8RM1 - chains D and F of the 6 polymer chains in the assembly; structure by electron microscopy, 3.10 A resolution.

[Chain D (and F)]
Name: Envelope glycoprotein gp130
From: Simian foamy virus
Notes: chain F of this document is another copy of the same molecule, construct and numbering; everything in this record applies to it too
Reference sequence: K7YEW5 (K7YEW5_9RETR); numbering as in UniProt (aligned over 571-907)
Chain sequence (372 residues; numbered 571 to 942; the number before each row is that of its first residue):
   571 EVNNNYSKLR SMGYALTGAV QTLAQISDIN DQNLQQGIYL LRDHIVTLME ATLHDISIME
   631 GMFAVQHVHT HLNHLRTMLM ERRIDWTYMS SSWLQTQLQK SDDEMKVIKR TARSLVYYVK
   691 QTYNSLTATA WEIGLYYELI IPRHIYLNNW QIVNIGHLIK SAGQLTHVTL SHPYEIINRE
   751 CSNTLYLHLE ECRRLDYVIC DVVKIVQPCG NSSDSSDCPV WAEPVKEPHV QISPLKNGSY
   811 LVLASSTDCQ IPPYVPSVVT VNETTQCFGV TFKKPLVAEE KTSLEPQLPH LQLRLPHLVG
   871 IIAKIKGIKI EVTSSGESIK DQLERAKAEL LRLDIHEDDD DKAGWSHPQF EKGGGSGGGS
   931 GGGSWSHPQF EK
Not modelled in the structure: 571-572, 730-734, 781-784, 903-942
Disulfides: Cys-762/Cys-770, Cys-779/Cys-788, Cys-819/Cys-837
Glycans and other covalent adducts: glycan linked to Asn-807
Differences from the reference sequence: expression tag (908-942)

[Chain D / chain F interface]
Contacting residue pairs (95; chain D residue first):
  Tyr-576(D) / Asn-575(F)
  Tyr-576(D) / Tyr-576(F)
  Lys-578(D) / Glu-899(F)
  Lys-578(D) / Arg-902(F)
  Leu-579(D) / Leu-579(F)  hydrophobic
  Ser-581(D) / Glu-899(F)  hydrogen bond
  Met-582(D) / Glu-899(F)
  Ala-585(D) / Gln-892(F)
  Leu-586(D) / Leu-586(F)  hydrophobic
  Gly-588(D) / Gln-892(F)
  Ala-589(D) / Ile-889(F)  hydrophobic
  Ala-589(D) / Gln-892(F)  hydrogen bond (backbone-side chain)
  Thr-592(D) / Ile-889(F)
  Leu-593(D) / Leu-593(F)  hydrophobic
  Leu-593(D) / Ser-885(F)
  Ala-594(D) / Leu-593(F)  hydrophobic
  Ile-596(D) / Thr-883(F)
  Ile-596(D) / Ser-885(F)
  Ile-596(D) / Ser-888(F)
  Asn-600(D) / Val-882(F)
  Asn-600(D) / Thr-883(F)  hydrogen bond (side chain-backbone)
  Asp-601(D) / Asn-600(F)  hydrogen bond
  Asp-601(D) / Asp-601(F)
  Asn-603(D) / Glu-881(F)  hydrogen bond (side chain-backbone)
  Leu-604(D) / Leu-604(F)  hydrophobic
  Leu-604(D) / Ile-880(F)  hydrophobic
  Ile-608(D) / Ile-608(F)  hydrophobic
  Leu-610(D) / Ile-878(F)  hydrophobic
  His-614(D) / Lys-874(F)
  His-614(D) / Ile-875(F)
  Ile-615(D) / Ile-615(F)  hydrophobic
  Thr-617(D) / Ile-871(F)
  Leu-618(D) / Ile-871(F)  hydrophobic
  Leu-618(D) / Ile-872(F)  hydrophobic
  Leu-618(D) / Ile-875(F)  hydrophobic
  Met-619(D) / Leu-618(F)  hydrophobic
  Ala-621(D) / Leu-865(F)  hydrophobic
  Thr-622(D) / Leu-865(F)
  His-624(D) / Arg-864(F)
  Asp-625(D) / Leu-863(F)
  Asp-625(D) / Arg-864(F)  hydrogen bond (side chain-backbone)
  Asp-625(D) / Leu-865(F)  hydrogen bond (side chain-backbone)
  Asp-625(D) / Pro-866(F)
  Ile-626(D) / Thr-622(F)
  Ile-626(D) / Met-629(F)  hydrophobic
  Met-629(D) / Leu-863(F)  hydrophobic
  Phe-633(D) / Met-629(F)
  Phe-633(D) / Met-632(F)  hydrophobic
  His-637(D) / His-639(F)
  Thr-640(D) / Gln-636(F)  hydrogen bond
  His-641(D) / His-639(F)
  His-644(D) / Asn-643(F)  hydrogen bond
  His-644(D) / Arg-646(F)
  His-644(D) / Thr-647(F)  hydrogen bond
  Glu-651(D) / Glu-651(F)
  Arg-653(D) / Glu-651(F)  salt bridge
  Arg-680(D) / Met-650(F)  hydrogen bond (side chain-backbone)
  Arg-680(D) / Arg-652(F)
  Asp-766(D) / Arg-652(F)  hydrogen bond (backbone-side chain)
  Lys-806(D) / Glu-708(F)  salt bridge
  Lys-844(D) / Gln-667(F)  hydrogen bond (side chain-backbone)
  Leu-846(D) / Gln-667(F)
  Val-847(D) / Trp-663(F)
  Val-847(D) / Gln-667(F)  hydrogen bond (backbone-side chain)
  Ala-848(D) / Trp-663(F)  hydrophobic
  Leu-854(D) / Tyr-658(F)  hydrophobic
  Gln-857(D) / His-637(F)
  Leu-858(D) / His-637(F)
  Leu-858(D) / Val-638(F)  hydrophobic
  Leu-861(D) / Phe-633(F)  hydrophobic
  Leu-863(D) / Ile-626(F)  hydrophobic
  Leu-863(D) / Glu-630(F)
  Leu-865(D) / Leu-623(F)
  Leu-865(D) / Ile-626(F)  hydrophobic
  Pro-866(D) / Glu-630(F)
  Ile-872(D) / Leu-623(F)  hydrophobic
  Ile-875(D) / Val-616(F)  hydrophobic
  Lys-876(D) / Arg-612(F)  hydrogen bond (backbone-side chain)
  Lys-876(D) / Val-616(F)
  Lys-876(D) / Glu-620(F)  salt bridge
  Ile-878(D) / Arg-612(F)
  Lys-879(D) / Tyr-609(F)
  Ile-880(D) / Gln-605(F)  hydrogen bond (backbone-side chain)
  Ile-880(D) / Ile-608(F)  hydrophobic
  Ile-880(D) / Tyr-609(F)  hydrogen bond (backbone-side chain)
  Val-882(D) / Gln-605(F)
  Ser-884(D) / Asp-598(F)  hydrogen bond
  Ser-885(D) / Ala-594(F)
  Ser-885(D) / Ser-597(F)
  Ser-885(D) / Asp-598(F)  hydrogen bond
  Gly-886(D) / Ala-594(F)
  Leu-893(D) / Thr-587(F)
  Leu-893(D) / Gln-591(F)
  Leu-900(D) / Arg-580(F)
  Leu-900(D) / Tyr-584(F)  hydrophobic
Other interface residues (no listed pair), chain D (80 interface residues in all): Val-590, Gly-607, Leu-611, Arg-612, Ile-628, Met-632, Gln-636, Thr-657, Tyr-767, Glu-849, Thr-852, Pro-859, Gln-862, Leu-868, Val-869, Ile-889, Lys-897
Other interface residues (no listed pair), chain F (79 interface residues in all): Val-590, Leu-611, Met-619, Asp-625, Ala-634, Leu-649, Leu-668, Leu-685, Tyr-706, Pro-859, Leu-861, Gln-862, Leu-868, Ser-884, Arg-895, Ala-896

[Summary]
80 residues of chain D and 79 residues of chain F are in contact; the contacts include 19 hydrogen bonds and 3
salt bridges. Among the polar pairs are Arg-653(D)/Glu-651(F), Lys-806(D)/Glu-708(F) and
Lys-876(D)/Glu-620(F).
Chain D and chain F are both Envelope glycoprotein gp130 (Simian foamy virus); the structure, Cryo-EM
structure of a Foamy Virus fusion glycoprotein in the postfusion conformation, was determined by electron
microscopy together with 8RM0 from the same study.
